8EMI - chains A and C of the 3 polymer chains in the assembly; structure by X-ray diffraction, 1.57 A resolution.

== Chain A ==
Protein: MHC class I antigen
From: Homo sapiens
Reference sequence: F4NBT2 (F4NBT2_HUMAN); residues 1-276 here correspond to UniProt positions 25-300 (UniProt number = residue number + 24)
Chain sequence (276 residues; row label = number of the first residue in the row):
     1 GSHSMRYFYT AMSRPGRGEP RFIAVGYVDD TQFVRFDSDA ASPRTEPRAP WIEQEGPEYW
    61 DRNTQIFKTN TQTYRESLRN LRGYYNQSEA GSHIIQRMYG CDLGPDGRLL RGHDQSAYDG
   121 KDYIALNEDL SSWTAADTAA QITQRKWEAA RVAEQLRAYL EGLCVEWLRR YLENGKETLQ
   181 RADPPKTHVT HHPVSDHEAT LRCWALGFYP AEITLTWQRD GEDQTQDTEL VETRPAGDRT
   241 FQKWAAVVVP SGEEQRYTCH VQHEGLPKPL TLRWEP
Disulfide bonds: Cys-101/Cys-164, Cys-203/Cys-259

== Chain C ==
Protein: Nucleoprotein NP8 epitope
Chain sequence (9 residues; row label = number of the first residue in the row):
     1 LPFDKATIM

== Chain A / chain C interface ==
Contacting residue pairs (42):
  Met-5(A) / Leu-1(C)
  Tyr-7(A) / Leu-1(C)  hydrogen bond (side chain-backbone)
  Tyr-7(A) / Pro-2(C)
  Tyr-9(A) / Pro-2(C)
  Tyr-59(A) / Leu-1(C)  hydrophobic
  Arg-62(A) / Asp-4(C)  salt bridge
  Asn-63(A) / Leu-1(C)
  Asn-63(A) / Pro-2(C)
  Ile-66(A) / Phe-3(C)
  Ile-66(A) / Asp-4(C)
  Phe-67(A) / Pro-2(C)  hydrophobic
  Asn-70(A) / Ala-6(C)
  Thr-73(A) / Ala-6(C)
  Thr-73(A) / Thr-7(C)
  Thr-73(A) / Ile-8(C)
  Tyr-74(A) / Ala-6(C)  hydrophobic
  Glu-76(A) / Ile-8(C)
  Ser-77(A) / Ile-8(C)
  Ser-77(A) / Met-9(C)  hydrogen bond (side chain-backbone)
  Asn-80(A) / Ile-8(C)
  Asn-80(A) / Met-9(C)  hydrogen bond (side chain-backbone)
  Leu-81(A) / Met-9(C)  hydrophobic
  Tyr-84(A) / Met-9(C)  hydrogen bond (side chain-backbone)
  Tyr-99(A) / Pro-2(C)
  Tyr-99(A) / Phe-3(C)  hydrogen bond (side chain-backbone)
  Tyr-123(A) / Met-9(C)  hydrophobic
  Thr-143(A) / Met-9(C)  hydrogen bond (side chain-backbone)
  Lys-146(A) / Ile-8(C)
  Lys-146(A) / Met-9(C)  hydrogen bond (side chain-backbone)
  Trp-147(A) / Thr-7(C)  hydrogen bond (side chain-backbone)
  Trp-147(A) / Ile-8(C)
  Trp-147(A) / Met-9(C)  hydrophobic
  Ala-150(A) / Thr-7(C)
  Val-152(A) / Thr-7(C)
  Gln-155(A) / Phe-3(C)
  Gln-155(A) / Lys-5(C)
  Leu-156(A) / Phe-3(C)  hydrophobic
  Tyr-159(A) / Leu-1(C)  hydrogen bond (side chain-backbone)
  Tyr-159(A) / Pro-2(C)
  Tyr-159(A) / Phe-3(C)
  Trp-167(A) / Leu-1(C)  hydrophobic
  Tyr-171(A) / Leu-1(C)  hydrogen bond (side chain-backbone)
Interface residues without a listed pair, chain A (32 interface residues in all): Ile-95, Arg-97, Ser-116, Leu-163

== Summary ==
32 residues of chain A and 9 residues of chain C are in contact, with 10 hydrogen bonds and 1 salt bridge.
Among the polar pairs are Arg-62(A)/Asp-4(C), Tyr-7(A)/Leu-1(C) and Ser-77(A)/Met-9(C).
Here chain A is MHC class I antigen (Homo sapiens) and chain C is Nucleoprotein NP8 epitope. Entry 8EMI
(Crystal structure of a HLA-B*35:01-NP8 epitope from 2005 H1N1 influenza strain) was determined by X-ray
diffraction.
